PDB entry 3NNX | X-ray diffraction, 2.28 A resolution | chain A

Chain A:
Molecule: Mitogen-activated protein kinase 14
Organism: Homo sapiens
Notes: EC 2.7.11.24
Reference sequence: Q16539 (MK14_HUMAN); residues 1-354 here = UniProt positions 1-354
Sequence (354 residues; each row starts with the number of its first residue):
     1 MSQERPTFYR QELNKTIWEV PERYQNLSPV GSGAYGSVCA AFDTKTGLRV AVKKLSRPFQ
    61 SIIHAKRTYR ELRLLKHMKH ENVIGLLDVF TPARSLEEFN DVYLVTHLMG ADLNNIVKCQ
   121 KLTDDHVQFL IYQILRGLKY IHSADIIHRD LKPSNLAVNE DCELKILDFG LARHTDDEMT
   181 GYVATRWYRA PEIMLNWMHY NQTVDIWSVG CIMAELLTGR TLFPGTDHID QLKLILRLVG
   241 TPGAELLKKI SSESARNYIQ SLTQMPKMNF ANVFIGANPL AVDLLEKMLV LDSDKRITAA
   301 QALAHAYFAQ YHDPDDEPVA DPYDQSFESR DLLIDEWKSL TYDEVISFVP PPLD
Not modelled in the structure: 1-4, 118-121, 175-181, 353-354
Modified / non-standard residues: Tyr-182 (o-phosphotyrosine; PTR)
Swiss-Prot annotation at these positions:
  - motif: Thr-180 to Tyr-182 (TXY)
  - active site: Asp-168 (Proton acceptor)
  - binding site (ATP): Val-30 to Val-38, Lys-53
  - modified residue: Ser-2 (N-acetylserine), Thr-16 (Phosphothreonine), Lys-53 (N6-acetyllysine), Lys-152 (N6-acetyllysine), Thr-180 (Phosphothreonine), Tyr-182 (Phosphotyrosine), Thr-263 (Phosphothreonine), Tyr-323 (Phosphotyrosine)
  - natural variant: Ala-51 (A51V: In a gastric adenocarcinoma sample), Pro-322 (P322R: In a lung adenocarcinoma sample)
  - mutagenesis: Ala-34 (A34V: Lowered kinase activity), Lys-53 (K53R: Loss of kinase activity), Lys-54 (K54R: Impairs MAP2K6/MKK6-dependent autophosphorylation), Tyr-69 (Y69H: Lowered kinase activity), Asp-168 (D168A: Loss of kinase activity), Thr-175 (T175A: No effect on either the kinase activity or tyrosine phosphorylation), Asp-176 (D176A: Emulation of the active state. Increase in activity; when associated with S-327 or L-327), Asp-177 (D177A: Loss of kinase activity), Thr-180 (T180E: Loss of kinase activity), Tyr-182 (Y182F: Loss of kinase activity), Ala-320 (A320T: Lowered kinase activity), Phe-327 (F327L: Emulation of the active state. Increase in activity; when associated with A-176; F327S: Emulation of the active state. Increase in activity; when associated with A-176), 1 further mutagenesis entry in UniProt
Small-molecule neighbours: EDD (2-[3-(3-tert-butyl-5-{[(2,3-dichlorophenyl)carbamoyl]imino}-2,5-dihydro-1H-pyrazol-1-yl)phenyl]acetamide): Val-38, Ala-51, Val-52, Lys-53, Arg-67, Arg-70, Glu-71, Leu-74, Leu-75, Met-78, Val-83, Ile-84, Leu-104, Val-105, Thr-106, His-148, Ile-166, Leu-167, Asp-168, Phe-169, Gly-170

Overview:
Bound to chain A: compound EDD. From UniProt: active-site residue Asp-168, 10 ATP-binding residues and 13
mutagenesis sites.
Chain A is Mitogen-activated protein kinase 14 (Homo sapiens); the structure, Crystal structure of
phosphorylated P38 alpha in complex with DP802, was determined by X-ray diffraction together with 3NNU, 3NNV
and 3NNW from the same study.
